Entry 3BCE (X-ray diffraction, 2.50 A resolution); this record covers chain A.

Chain A:
Name: Receptor tyrosine-protein kinase erbB-4
Source organism: Homo sapiens
Notes: EC 2.7.10.1; fragment: ErbB4 kinase domain
UniProt: Q15303 (ERBB4_HUMAN); residues 677-1004 here correspond to UniProt positions 702-1029 (UniProt number = residue number + 25)
Amino-acid sequence (328 residues; each row starts with the number of its first residue):
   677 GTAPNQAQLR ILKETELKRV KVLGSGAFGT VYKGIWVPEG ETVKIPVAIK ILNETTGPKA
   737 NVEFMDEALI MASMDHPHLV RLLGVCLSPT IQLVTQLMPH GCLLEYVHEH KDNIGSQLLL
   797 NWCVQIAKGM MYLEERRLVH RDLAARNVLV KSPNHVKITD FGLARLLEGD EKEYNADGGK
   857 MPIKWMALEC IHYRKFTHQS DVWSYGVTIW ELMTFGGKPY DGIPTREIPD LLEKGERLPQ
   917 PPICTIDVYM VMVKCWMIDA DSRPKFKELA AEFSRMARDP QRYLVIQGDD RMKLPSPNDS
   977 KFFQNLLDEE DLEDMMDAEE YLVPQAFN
Disordered / not traced: 677, 732-733, 853-854, 967-1004
Curated features (UniProtKB/Swiss-Prot):
  - active site: Asp818 (Proton acceptor)
  - binding site (ATP): Leu699 to Val707, Lys726, Gln772 to Met774, Asp818 to Asn823
  - modified residue: Tyr850 (Phosphotyrosine)
Reported in the primary citation:
  - mutagenesis - L839R: increased signaling (basal activity)

Summary:
From UniProt: active-site residue Asp818 and 19 ATP-binding residues. From the paper: L839R increases
signaling (basal activity).
Chain A is Receptor tyrosine-protein kinase erbB-4 (Homo sapiens); the structure, Crystal structure of the
ErbB4 kinase, was determined by X-ray diffraction together with 3BBT and 3BBW from the same study.
